Entry 6RU6 (X-ray diffraction, 2.05 A resolution); this record covers chains A and C.

Chain A:
Protein: Casein kinase I isoform delta
From: Homo sapiens
Notes: EC 2.7.11.1, 2.7.11.26
UniProtKB: P48730 (KC1D_HUMAN), isoform P48730-2; numbering as in UniProt (aligned over 1-294)
Amino-acid sequence (296 residues; each row starts with the number of its first residue; numbers below 1 keep their minus sign (Ser-1 is residue -1)):
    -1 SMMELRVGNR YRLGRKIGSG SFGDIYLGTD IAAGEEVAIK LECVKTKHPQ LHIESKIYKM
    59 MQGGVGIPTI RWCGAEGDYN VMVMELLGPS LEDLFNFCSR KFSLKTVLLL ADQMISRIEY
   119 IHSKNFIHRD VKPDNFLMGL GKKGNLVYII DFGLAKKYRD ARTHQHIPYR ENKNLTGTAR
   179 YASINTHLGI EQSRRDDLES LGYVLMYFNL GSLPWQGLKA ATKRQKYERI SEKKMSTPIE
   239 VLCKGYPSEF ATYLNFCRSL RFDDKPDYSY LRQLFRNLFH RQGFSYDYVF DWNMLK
Disordered / not traced: -1 to 2, 18-21
Construct notes: expression tag (-1 to 0)
Swiss-Prot annotation at these positions:
  - active site: Asp128 (Proton acceptor)
  - binding site (ATP): Ile15 to Ile23, Lys38
Ion coordination: Na+: Asn143, Tyr286, Asn291
Ligand contacts: AMP-PCP (ACP; phosphomethylphosphonic acid adenylate ester): Ile15, Gly16, Ser17, Ile23, Ala36, Lys38, Met82, Glu83, Leu84, Leu85, Leu135, Ile148, Asp149
Reported in the primary citation:
  - mutagenesis - K154E (1.5-fold): increased catalytic activity
  - mutagenesis - K171E (1.5-fold): increased catalytic activity with Tumor protein 63 (chain C)

Chain C:
Protein: Tumor protein 63
UniProtKB: Q9H3D4 (P63_HUMAN); residues 579-591 here correspond to UniProt positions 618-630 (UniProt number = residue number + 39)
Amino-acid sequence (13 residues; numbered 579 to 591; the number before each row is that of its first residue):
   579 RTPSSASTVS VGY
Disordered / not traced: 587-591
Construct notes: conflict Tyr591 (Ser630 in Q9H3D4)
Modified residues: Ser582 (phosphoserine; SEP)
Reported in the primary citation:
  - post-translational modification sites: Thr586, Ser588
  - mutagenesis - T586A: unchanged catalytic activity
  - mutagenesis - V589A: decreased catalytic activity on second phosphorylation site
  - mutagenesis - V589A: increased catalytic activity on phosphorylation of S591

How chain A and chain C interact:
Residue-residue contacts - 22 pairs, chain A then chain C:
  Asp128(A) - Ser585(C)  hydrogen bond
  Lys130(A) - Ser583(C)  hydrogen bond (side chain-backbone)
  Lys130(A) - Ala584(C)
  Lys130(A) - Ser585(C)  hydrogen bond
  Leu173(A) - Thr586(C)  hydrogen bond (backbone-side chain)
  Gly175(A) - Ala584(C)
  Gly175(A) - Ser585(C)
  Gly175(A) - Thr586(C)  hydrogen bond (backbone-side chain)
  Thr176(A) - Ser582(C)
  Thr176(A) - Ser583(C)
  Thr176(A) - Ala584(C)
  Thr176(A) - Ser585(C)
  Ala177(A) - Ser582(C)  hydrogen bond (backbone-backbone)
  Arg178(A) - Thr580(C)
  Arg178(A) - Ser582(C)  hydrogen bond (backbone-backbone)
  Arg178(A) - Ser583(C)  hydrogen bond
  Gln214(A) - Ser582(C)
  Gly215(A) - Ser582(C)
  Lys224(A) - Ser582(C)
  Tyr225(A) - Pro581(C)
  Tyr225(A) - Thr586(C)
  Ile228(A) - Ser582(C)
Other interface residues (no listed pair), chain A (19 interface residues in all): Asp149, Leu152, Thr174, Tyr179, Trp213, Leu216, Lys221
The authors on this interface:
  - interface residues, chain C: Ser585(C)

Summary:
Chain A and chain C form an interface of 19 and 7 residues respectively, with 8 hydrogen bonds. Polar contacts
include Asp128(A)-Ser585(C), Lys130(A)-Ser583(C) and Lys130(A)-Ser585(C). Ligands of chain A: AMP-PCP. From
the paper: K154E of chain A increases catalytic activity; the interface residue Ser585(C); 4 substitutions
were tested in all.
Here chain A is Casein kinase I isoform delta (Homo sapiens) and chain C is Tumor protein 63. Entry 6RU6
(Crystal structure of Casein Kinase I delta (CK1d) in complex with monophosphorylated p63 PAD1P peptide) was
determined by X-ray diffraction (same publication as 6RU7 and 6RU8).
